Entry 4RHE (X-ray diffraction, 2.00 A resolution); this record covers chains A and D of the 6 polymer chains in the assembly.

Chain A (and D):
Name: 3-octaprenyl-4-hydroxybenzoate carboxy-lyase
From: Colwellia psychrerythraea 34H
Notes: EC 4.1.1.-; chain D of this document is another copy of the same molecule, construct and numbering; everything in this record applies to it too
UniProt: Q489U8 (Q489U8_COLP3); residues 1-206 here = UniProt positions 1-206
Amino-acid sequence (209 residues; numbered -2 to 206; the number before each row is that of its first residue; numbers below 1 keep their minus sign (Gly-2 is residue -2)):
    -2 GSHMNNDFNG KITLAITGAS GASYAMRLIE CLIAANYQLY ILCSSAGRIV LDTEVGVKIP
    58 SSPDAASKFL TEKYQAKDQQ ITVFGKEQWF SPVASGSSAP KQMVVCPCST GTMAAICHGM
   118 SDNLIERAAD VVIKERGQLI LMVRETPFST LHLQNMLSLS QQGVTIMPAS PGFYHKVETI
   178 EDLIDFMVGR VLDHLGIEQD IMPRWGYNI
Not modelled in the structure: -2 to 3, 206
Construct notes: expression tag (-2 to 0)
Small-molecule neighbours:
  - FMN (flavin mononucleotide), molecule 1: Thr14, Gly15, Ala16, Ser17, Ser41, Ala43, Gly44, Ile46, Val47, Thr50, Ser106, Thr107, Gly108, Thr109, Arg141, Glu142
  - FMN, molecule 2: Trp86, Ser118, Asp119, Asn120, Arg124
What the authors report for this chain:
  - self-association interface (contacts with another copy of this molecule); pairs are residue here / residue on that copy: Thr50-Asn205 (hydrogen bond), Lys131-Glu142 (hydrogen bond), Glu132-His191, Arg141-Ser167 (hydrogen bond), Thr143-Pro165 (hydrogen bond), His149-Asp127 (hydrogen bond), Gln151-Gln159, Arg187-Glu132, Ser167
  - binding site for flavin mononucleotide: Gly15, Ser41, Ile46, Val47, Trp86, Ser106, Thr109, Tyr171, Tyr204
  - conformationally variable residues (loop rearrangement): Phe170 to Thr176, Glu195 to Ile206
  - contacts within the chain: Tyr171-Tyr204 (hydrophobic contact)
  - binding site for sulfate ion: Arg124, Tyr204 (from molecular simulation)
  - binding site for flavin mononucleotide: Ser17 (from molecular simulation)

Chain A / chain D interface:
Residue-residue contacts (73; chain A residue first):
  Ser17(A) - Gly169(D)
  Ser17(A) - Phe170(D)  hydrogen bond (side chain-backbone)
  Ser17(A) - Tyr171(D)  hydrogen bond (side chain-backbone)
  Tyr21(A) - Phe170(D)
  Thr50(A) - Asn205(D)
  Glu51(A) - Phe170(D)
  Glu51(A) - Tyr171(D)  hydrogen bond (side chain-backbone)
  Arg141(A) - Ser167(D)  hydrogen bond (side chain-backbone)
  Arg141(A) - Pro168(D)
  Arg141(A) - Gly169(D)
  Arg141(A) - Phe183(D)
  Glu142(A) - Pro165(D)
  Glu142(A) - Ser167(D)
  Thr143(A) - Met164(D)
  Thr143(A) - Pro165(D)  hydrogen bond (side chain-backbone)
  Thr143(A) - Ser167(D)
  Thr143(A) - Met184(D)
  Thr143(A) - Arg187(D)  hydrogen bond (backbone-side chain)
  Pro144(A) - Ile163(D)
  Pro144(A) - Met164(D)  hydrophobic
  Pro144(A) - His191(D)
  Phe145(A) - Phe145(D)  hydrophobic
  Phe145(A) - Ile163(D)  hydrogen bond (backbone-backbone)
  Phe145(A) - Pro165(D)  hydrophobic
  Ser146(A) - Ser157(D)
  Thr147(A) - Leu154(D)
  Thr147(A) - Ser157(D)  hydrogen bond
  Thr147(A) - Gln158(D)
  Leu150(A) - Leu150(D)  hydrophobic
  Leu150(A) - Met153(D)  hydrophobic
  Leu150(A) - Ser157(D)
  Gln151(A) - Leu154(D)
  Met153(A) - Leu150(D)  hydrophobic
  Leu154(A) - Thr147(D)
  Leu154(A) - Leu150(D)  hydrophobic
  Leu154(A) - Gln151(D)
  Leu154(A) - Leu154(D)  hydrophobic
  Ser157(A) - Ser146(D)
  Ser157(A) - Thr147(D)  hydrogen bond
  Ser157(A) - Leu150(D)
  Gln158(A) - Thr147(D)
  Thr162(A) - Pro144(D)
  Ile163(A) - Pro144(D)
  Ile163(A) - Phe145(D)  hydrogen bond (backbone-backbone)
  Met164(A) - Thr143(D)
  Pro165(A) - Glu142(D)
  Pro165(A) - Thr143(D)  hydrogen bond (backbone-side chain)
  Pro165(A) - Phe145(D)  hydrophobic
  Ala166(A) - Ser167(D)  hydrogen bond (backbone-side chain)
  Ser167(A) - Arg141(D)  hydrogen bond (backbone-side chain)
  Ser167(A) - Thr143(D)
  Ser167(A) - Ala166(D)
  Ser167(A) - Ser167(D)  hydrogen bond
  Pro168(A) - Arg141(D)
  Gly169(A) - Ser17(D)
  Gly169(A) - Arg141(D)
  Phe170(A) - Ser17(D)  hydrogen bond (backbone-side chain)
  Phe170(A) - Tyr21(D)
  Phe170(A) - Glu51(D)
  Phe170(A) - Ile181(D)  hydrophobic
  Tyr171(A) - Ser17(D)
  Tyr171(A) - Glu51(D)
  Glu175(A) - Ile177(D)
  Thr176(A) - Ile177(D)
  Ile177(A) - Val174(D)
  Ile177(A) - Thr176(D)
  Ile177(A) - Ile177(D)
  Ile177(A) - Leu180(D)  hydrophobic
  Ile181(A) - Phe170(D)  hydrophobic
  Met184(A) - Thr143(D)
  Arg187(A) - Thr143(D)  hydrogen bond (side chain-backbone)
  His191(A) - Pro144(D)
  Asn205(A) - Thr50(D)  hydrogen bond (backbone-side chain)
Interface residues without a listed pair, chain A (40 interface residues in all): Gly18, Ser20, Val174, Leu180, Phe183
Interface residues without a listed pair, chain D (40 interface residues in all): Gly18, Ser20, Thr162, Glu175

Overview:
Chain A and chain D each contribute 40 residues to their interface, with 17 hydrogen bonds. Polar contacts
include Ser17(A)-Phe170(D), Ser17(A)-Tyr171(D) and Glu51(A)-Tyr171(D). Ligands of chain A: flavin
mononucleotide. The paper reports a binding site for flavin mononucleotide at Gly15(A), Ser41(A) and Ile46(A)
among others; a binding site for sulfate ion at Arg124(A) and Tyr204(A).
Both chains are 3-octaprenyl-4-hydroxybenzoate carboxy-lyase (Colwellia psychrerythraea 34H). Entry 4RHE
(Crystal structure of UbiX, an aromatic acid decarboxylase from the Colwellia psychrerythraea 34H) was
determined by X-ray diffraction, deposited together with 4RHF.
